Entry 4Q79 (X-ray diffraction, 3.10 A resolution); this record covers chains A and B of the 9 polymer chains in the assembly.

[Chain A (and B)]
Molecule: CsgG
Source organism: Escherichia coli Xuzhou21
Notes: chain B of this document is another copy of the same molecule, construct and numbering; everything in this record applies to it too
UniProt: I1ZTN7 (I1ZTN7_ECOLX); numbering as in UniProt (aligned over 1-277)
Amino-acid sequence (277 residues; numbered 1 to 277; the number before each row is that of its first residue):
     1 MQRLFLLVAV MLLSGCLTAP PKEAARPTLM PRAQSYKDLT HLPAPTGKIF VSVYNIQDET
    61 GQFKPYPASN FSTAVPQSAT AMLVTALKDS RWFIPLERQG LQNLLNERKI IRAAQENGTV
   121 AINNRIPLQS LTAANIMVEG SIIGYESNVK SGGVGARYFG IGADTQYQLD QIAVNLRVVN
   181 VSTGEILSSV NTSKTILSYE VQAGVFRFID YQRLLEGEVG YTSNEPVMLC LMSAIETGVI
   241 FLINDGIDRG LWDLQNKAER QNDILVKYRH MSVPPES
Unresolved in the structure: 1-42, 117-128, 211-212, 253-277 (chain B: 1-47, 117-128, 211-212, 252-277)
Metal / ion sites: Hg2+ near Cys230 (its only coordinating residue here)

[Interface between chain A and chain B]
Pairs across the interface (96):
  Ser52(A) - Glu107(B)  hydrogen bond
  Tyr54(A) - Asn103(B)
  Tyr54(A) - Asn106(B)
  Tyr54(A) - Glu107(B)  hydrogen bond
  Tyr54(A) - Ile110(B)
  Asn55(A) - Asn103(B)
  Glu59(A) - Pro76(B)
  Glu59(A) - Gln77(B)  hydrogen bond (backbone-backbone)
  Glu59(A) - Ser78(B)
  Glu59(A) - Gln99(B)
  Thr60(A) - Thr73(B)
  Gly61(A) - Ser72(B)
  Gly61(A) - Thr73(B)  hydrogen bond (backbone-side chain)
  Gln62(A) - Lys64(B)  hydrogen bond
  Gln62(A) - Ser72(B)
  Gln62(A) - Thr73(B)  hydrogen bond (side chain-backbone)
  Phe63(A) - Ser69(B)
  Phe63(A) - Phe71(B)
  Phe63(A) - Ser72(B)
  Lys64(A) - Ser69(B)
  Pro65(A) - Pro67(B)
  Pro65(A) - Ala68(B)  hydrophobic
  Pro65(A) - Ser69(B)
  Tyr66(A) - Tyr66(B)
  Tyr66(A) - Pro67(B)  hydrogen bond (backbone-backbone)
  Asn70(A) - Ser69(B)  hydrogen bond (backbone-side chain)
  Asn70(A) - Phe71(B)
  Arg98(A) - Glu107(B)  salt bridge
  Arg98(A) - Ile110(B)
  Leu131(A) - Ile110(B)
  Leu131(A) - Ala114(B)
  Ala133(A) - Ile111(B)  hydrophobic
  Ala134(A) - Glu107(B)
  Met137(A) - Leu104(B)  hydrophobic
  Met137(A) - Glu107(B)
  Glu139(A) - Glu97(B)
  Glu139(A) - Asn103(B)  hydrogen bond
  Ile143(A) - Pro76(B)
  Ile143(A) - Ser78(B)  hydrogen bond (backbone-side chain)
  Ile143(A) - Met82(B)  hydrophobic
  Glu146(A) - Pro226(B)
  Glu146(A) - Val227(B)  hydrogen bond (side chain-backbone)
  Glu146(A) - Met228(B)  hydrogen bond (side chain-backbone)
  Asn148(A) - Thr222(B)  hydrogen bond
  Asn148(A) - Asn224(B)
  Val149(A) - Thr222(B)
  Val149(A) - Ser223(B)  hydrogen bond (backbone-side chain)
  Val149(A) - Asn224(B)  hydrogen bond (backbone-backbone)
  Val149(A) - Pro226(B)  hydrophobic
  Lys150(A) - Tyr221(B)  hydrogen bond
  Ser151(A) - Tyr221(B)
  Ser151(A) - Thr222(B)  hydrogen bond
  Gly152(A) - Gly220(B)
  Gly153(A) - Gly220(B)  hydrogen bond (backbone-backbone)
  Val154(A) - Glu218(B)
  Val154(A) - Val219(B)  hydrophobic
  Gly155(A) - Gly217(B)
  Gly155(A) - Glu218(B)  hydrogen bond (backbone-backbone)
  Ala156(A) - Glu216(B)
  Arg157(A) - Leu215(B)
  Arg157(A) - Glu216(B)  hydrogen bond (backbone-backbone)
  Tyr158(A) - Leu214(B)
  Tyr158(A) - Leu215(B)  hydrophobic
  Phe159(A) - Leu214(B)  hydrogen bond (backbone-backbone)
  Gln171(A) - Met228(B)
  Ala173(A) - Met228(B)  hydrophobic
  Asn175(A) - Ala81(B)
  Asn175(A) - Thr85(B)
  Arg177(A) - Thr80(B)
  Arg177(A) - Glu97(B)  salt bridge
  Arg177(A) - Gln99(B)  hydrogen bond
  Val179(A) - Glu97(B)
  Val179(A) - Leu104(B)  hydrophobic
  Asn180(A) - Leu104(B)
  Val181(A) - Leu104(B)
  Val181(A) - Arg108(B)  hydrogen bond (backbone-side chain)
  Val181(A) - Ile111(B)  hydrophobic
  Ser182(A) - Arg108(B)  hydrogen bond (backbone-side chain)
  Ser182(A) - Ser130(B)
  Thr183(A) - Ser130(B)
  Thr183(A) - Leu131(B)
  Thr183(A) - Thr132(B)  hydrogen bond (backbone-side chain)
  Gly184(A) - Leu96(B)
  Gly184(A) - Leu104(B)
  Gly184(A) - Leu131(B)
  Glu185(A) - Phe50(B)
  Glu185(A) - Thr132(B)  hydrogen bond
  Ile186(A) - Val84(B)  hydrophobic
  Ile186(A) - Lys88(B)  hydrogen bond (backbone-side chain)
  Ile186(A) - Pro95(B)  hydrogen bond (backbone-backbone)
  Ile186(A) - Glu97(B)
  Leu187(A) - Lys88(B)
  Ser189(A) - Thr85(B)
  Ser189(A) - Lys88(B)
  Asn191(A) - Thr85(B)  hydrogen bond
  Asn191(A) - Met232(B)
Also at the interface, not in a pair above, chain A (53 interface residues in all): Phe71, Leu101, Thr132, Gly144, Ser188, Val190
Also at the interface, not in a pair above, chain B (55 interface residues in all): Asn70, Asp89, Gly100, Ile209, Arg213, Glu225, Leu229

[In short]
53 residues of chain A face 55 of chain B across their interface, with 29 hydrogen bonds and 2 salt bridges.
Polar pairs include Arg98(A)-Glu107(B), Arg177(A)-Glu97(B) and Ser52(A)-Glu107(B).
Both chains are CsgG (Escherichia coli Xuzhou21). Entry 4Q79 (Structure of a HG-derivative CsgG) was
determined by X-ray diffraction (same publication as 3X2R).
